3NM9 - chains G and J of the 16 polymer chains in the assembly; structure by X-ray diffraction, 2.85 A resolution.

[Chain G (and J)]
Name: High mobility group protein D
Organism: Drosophila melanogaster
Notes: chain J of this document is another copy of the same molecule, construct and numbering; everything in this record applies to it too
UniProtKB: Q05783 (HMGD_DROME); residues 2-74 here = UniProt positions 2-74
Sequence (73 residues; row label = number of the first residue in the row):
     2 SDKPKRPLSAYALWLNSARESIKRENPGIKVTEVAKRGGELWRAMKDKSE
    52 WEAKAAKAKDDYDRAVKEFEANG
Differences from the reference sequence: engineered mutation Ala-13 (Met in Q05783)
Swiss-Prot annotation at these positions:
  - DNA-binding region: Pro-5 to Glu-71 (HMG box)
  - modified residue: Ser-10 (Phosphoserine), Tyr-12 (Phosphotyrosine)
Reported in the primary citation:
  - binding site for the 11-nt DNA strand: Lys-6, Arg-7, Leu-9, Asn-17, Arg-20, Val-32
  - binding site for the 11-nt DNA strand: Ser-10, Tyr-12, Thr-33, Ala-36, Lys-37, Trp-43, Arg-44
  - binding site for the 11-nt DNA strand: Ser-10
  - binding site for the 11-nt DNA strand: Val-32, Thr-33
  - binding site for the 11-nt DNA strand: Lys-4, Lys-60
  - self-association interface (contacts with another copy of this molecule): Lys-6 to Leu-14, Glu-41 to Arg-44, Arg-44 to Arg-65
  - mutagenesis - M13A (6-fold): decreased binding to linear DNA (citing earlier work)
  - mutagenesis - M13A (9-fold): decreased binding to pre-bent (disulfide crosslinked DNA) (citing earlier work)
  - mutagenesis - M13A: decreased stability (citing earlier work)
  - binding site for the 11-nt DNA strand: Arg-7

[Chain G / chain J interface]
Residue-residue contacts (11):
  Arg-44(G) with Arg-65(J), hydrogen bond (backbone-side chain)
  Lys-49(G) with Asp-61(J); Arg-65(J)
  Glu-53(G) with Ala-57(J); Asp-61(J)
  Ala-57(G) with Glu-53(J)
  Asp-61(G) with Lys-49(J); Glu-53(J)
  Arg-65(G) with Ala-45(J); Met-46(J), hydrogen bond (side chain-backbone); Lys-49(J)
Interface residues without a listed pair, chain G (8 interface residues in all): Met-46, Lys-58
Interface residues without a listed pair, chain J (10 interface residues in all): Lys-47, Ser-50, Lys-58
The authors on this interface:
  - interface residues, chain G: Glu-41(G), Arg-44(G)

[Overview]
8 residues of chain G and 10 residues of chain J are in contact, with 2 hydrogen bonds. Polar contacts include
Arg-44(G)/Arg-65(J) and Arg-65(G)/Met-46(J). From the paper: a binding site for the 11-nt DNA strand at
Lys-6(G), Arg-7(G) and Leu-9(G) among others; M13A of chain G reduces binding to linear DNA.
Chain G and chain J are both High mobility group protein D (Drosophila melanogaster); the structure,
HMGD(M13A)-DNA complex, was determined by X-ray diffraction.
